Entry 9CGC (electron microscopy, 3.61 A resolution); this record covers chains D and E of the 39 polymer chains in the assembly.

[Chain D]
Protein: Proteasome subunit alpha type-4
Organism: Saccharomyces cerevisiae
Reference sequence: P40303 (PSA4_YEAST); residue numbers follow UniProt; this construct covers 1-254
Chain sequence (254 residues; row label = number of the first residue in the row):
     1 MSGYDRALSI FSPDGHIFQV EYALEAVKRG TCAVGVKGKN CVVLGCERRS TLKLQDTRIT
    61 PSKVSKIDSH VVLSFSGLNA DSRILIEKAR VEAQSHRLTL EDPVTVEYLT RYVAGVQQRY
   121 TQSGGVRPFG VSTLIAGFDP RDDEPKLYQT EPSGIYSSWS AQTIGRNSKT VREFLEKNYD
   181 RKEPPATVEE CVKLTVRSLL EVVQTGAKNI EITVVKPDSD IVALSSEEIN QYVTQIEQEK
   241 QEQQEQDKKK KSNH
Disordered / not traced: 1-2, 244-254
Curated features (UniProtKB/Swiss-Prot):
  - modified residue: Thr-60 (Phosphothreonine)

[Chain E]
Protein: Proteasome subunit alpha type-5
Organism: Saccharomyces cerevisiae
Reference sequence: P32379 (PSA5_YEAST); numbering as in UniProt (aligned over 1-260)
Chain sequence (260 residues; row label = number of the first residue in the row):
     1 MFLTRSEYDR GVSTFSPEGR LFQVEYSLEA IKLGSTAIGI ATKEGVVLGV EKRATSPLLE
    61 SDSIEKIVEI DRHIGCAMSG LTADARSMIE HARTAAVTHN LYYDEDINVE SLTQSVCDLA
   121 LRFGEGASGE ERLMSRPFGV ALLIAGHDAD DGYQLFHAEP SGTFYRYNAK AIGSGSEGAQ
   181 AELLNEWHSS LTLKEAELLV LKILKQVMEE KLDENNAQLS CITKQDGFKI YDNEKTAELI
   241 KELKEKEAAE SPEEADVEMS
Disordered / not traced: 1-8, 251-260

[How chain D and chain E interact]
Pairs across the interface - 57 pairs, chain D then chain E:
  Asp-5(D) with Glu-125(E); Gly-126(E), hydrogen bond (side chain-backbone)
  Arg-6(D) with Glu-125(E)
  Ala-7(D) with Glu-125(E), hydrogen bond (backbone-side chain); Ser-135(E)
  Ser-9(D) with Arg-136(E)
  Ile-10(D) with Val-12(E), hydrophobic; Gln-23(E)
  Phe-11(D) with Gln-23(E), hydrogen bond (backbone-side chain); Tyr-26(E); Ser-27(E); Ala-30(E), hydrophobic; Leu-81(E), hydrophobic; Arg-136(E); Pro-137(E); Gly-139(E)
  Ser-12(D) with Tyr-26(E)
  Pro-13(D) with Tyr-26(E), hydrophobic; Glu-29(E)
  Asp-14(D) with Glu-29(E)
  Gly-15(D) with Glu-29(E), hydrogen bond (backbone-side chain); Ala-30(E)
  His-16(D) with Leu-33(E)
  Ile-17(D) with Arg-136(E)
  Gln-118(D) with Ala-83(E); Asp-84(E), hydrogen bond
  Thr-121(D) with Arg-136(E), hydrogen bond (backbone-side chain)
  Gln-122(D) with Met-134(E), hydrogen bond; Ser-135(E), hydrogen bond (backbone-side chain); Arg-136(E), hydrogen bond; Phe-138(E)
  Ser-123(D) with Ser-135(E), hydrogen bond (backbone-side chain)
  Gly-124(D) with Ser-135(E), hydrogen bond (backbone-side chain)
  Ser-153(D) with Ala-83(E)
  Gly-154(D) with Ala-83(E); Arg-86(E)
  Tyr-156(D) with Arg-86(E)
  Ser-157(D) with Leu-59(E); Ser-63(E); Ile-64(E)
  Ser-158(D) with Leu-59(E); Glu-60(E); Ser-63(E), hydrogen bond (backbone-side chain)
  Trp-159(D) with Thr-55(E); Ser-56(E); Leu-58(E); Leu-59(E); Glu-60(E)
  Ser-160(D) with Leu-58(E), hydrogen bond (backbone-backbone); Glu-60(E), hydrogen bond
  Ala-161(D) with Leu-58(E)
  Glu-176(D) with Ser-56(E), hydrogen bond; Pro-57(E); Leu-58(E)
  Arg-181(D) with Pro-57(E), hydrogen bond (side chain-backbone); Leu-58(E); Leu-59(E)
Other interface residues (no listed pair), chain D (30 interface residues in all): Ile-155, Leu-175, Tyr-179
Other interface residues (no listed pair), chain E (29 interface residues in all): Ala-127, Leu-133

[Summary]
The interface between chain D and chain E involves 30 residues on one side and 29 on the other; the contacts
include 16 hydrogen bonds. Among the polar pairs are Asp-5(D)/Gly-126(E), Ala-7(D)/Glu-125(E) and
Phe-11(D)/Gln-23(E).
Chain D is Proteasome subunit alpha type-4 and chain E is Proteasome subunit alpha type-5, both from
Saccharomyces cerevisiae; the structure, Yeast 26S proteasome non-substrate-engaged (S1 state), was determined
by electron microscopy.
